7FLX - chains A and B; structure by X-ray diffraction, 1.75 A resolution.

# Chain A
Name: Pre-mRNA-splicing factor 8
Source organism: Saccharomyces cerevisiae S288C
UniProtKB: P33334 (PRP8_YEAST); residues 1836-2090 here = UniProt positions 1836-2090
Chain sequence (258 residues; row label = number of the first residue in the row):
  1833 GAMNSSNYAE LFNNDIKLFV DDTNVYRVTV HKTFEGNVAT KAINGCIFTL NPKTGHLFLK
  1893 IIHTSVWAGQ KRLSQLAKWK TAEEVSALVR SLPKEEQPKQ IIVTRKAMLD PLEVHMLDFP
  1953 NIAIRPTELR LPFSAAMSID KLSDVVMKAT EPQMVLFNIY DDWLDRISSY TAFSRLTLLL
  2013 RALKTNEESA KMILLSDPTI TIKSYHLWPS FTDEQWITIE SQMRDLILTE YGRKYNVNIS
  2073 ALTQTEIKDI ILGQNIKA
Disordered / not traced: 2070-2090
Differences from the reference sequence: expression tag (1833-1835)
Small-molecule neighbours: 2-chlorobenzohydrazide (5G1): Leu1988, Phe1989, Asn1990, Asp1993, Tyr2037, His2038, Leu2039
Swiss-Prot annotation at these positions:
  - mutagenesis: Asp1853 (D1853A: Alters protein folding. Severely impaired growth. Strongly reduced growth at 35 degrees Celsius; when associated with A-1854; D1853N: Reduced growth at 30 degrees Celsius ...), Asp1854 (D1854A: Reduced growth at 30 degrees Celsius. Strongly reduced growth at 16 degrees Celsius. Strongly reduced growth at 35 degrees Celsius; when associated with A-1853 ...), Thr1855 (T1855A: Reduced growth at 30 degrees Celsius. Strongly reduced growth at 16 degrees Celsius), Thr1936 (T1936A: Reduced growth at 30 degrees Celsius. Strongly reduced growth at 16 degrees Celsius), Arg1937 (R1937K: Severely impaired growth. Reduced growth at 30 degrees Celsius. Strongly reduced growth at 16 degrees Celsius)

# Chain B
Name: A1 cistron-splicing factor AAR2
Source organism: Saccharomyces cerevisiae S288C
UniProtKB: P32357 (AAR2_YEAST); aligned to UniProt positions 1-317 over residues 1-317
Chain sequence (308 residues; numbered -3 to 317; 13 numbers in that range are skipped by the numbering (no residue carries them; nothing is unmodelled there); the number before each row is that of its first residue; numbers below 1 keep their minus sign (Gly-3 is residue -3)):
    -3 GAMAMNTVPF TSAPIEVTIG IDQYSFNVKE NQPFHGIKDI PIGHVHVIHF QHADNSSMRY
    57 GYWFDCRMGN FYIQYDPKDG LYKMMEERDG AKFENIVHNF KERQMMVSYP KIDEDDTWYN
   117 LTEFVQMDKI RKIVRKDENQ FSYVDSSMTT VQENEL
   166 SSSSSDPAHS LNYTVINFKS REAIRPGHEM EDFLDKSYYL NTVMLQGIFK NSSNYFGELQ
   226 FAFLNAMFFG NYGSSLQWHA MIELICSSAT VPKHMLDKLD EILYYQIKTL PEQYSDILLN
   286 ERVWNICLYS SFQKNSLHNT EKIMENKYPE LL
Disordered / not traced: -3 to 0, 166-169
Differences from the reference sequence: expression tag (-3 to 0); conflict Ser166 (Leu153 in P32357), Ser167 (Lys154 in P32357), Ser170 (Asp in P32357)
Swiss-Prot annotation at these positions:
  - region: Leu261 to Ile282 (Leucine-zipper)
  - modified residue: Ser253 (Phosphoserine), Thr274 (Phosphothreonine)

# How chain A and chain B interact
Residue-residue contacts (15; chain A residue first):
  Gln1907(A) - Met195(B)
  Gln1907(A) - Leu199(B)
  Leu1908(A) - Met195(B)  hydrophobic
  Trp1911(A) - Glu194(B)
  Trp1911(A) - Met195(B)  hydrophobic
  Trp1911(A) - Phe198(B)  hydrophobic
  Asp1942(A) - Lys184(B)  salt bridge
  Glu1945(A) - Lys184(B)  salt bridge
  Val1946(A) - Glu194(B)
  Val1946(A) - Phe198(B)  hydrophobic
  His1947(A) - Glu194(B)
  Leu1949(A) - Lys184(B)
  Leu1949(A) - Ser185(B)
  Leu1949(A) - Arg186(B)
  Asp1950(A) - Arg186(B)  salt bridge
Other interface residues (no listed pair), chain B (8 interface residues in all): Ile189

# In short
9 residues of chain A and 8 residues of chain B are in contact; the contacts include 3 salt bridges. Among the
polar pairs are Asp1942(A)-Lys184(B), Glu1945(A)-Lys184(B) and Asp1950(A)-Arg186(B). Chain A binds
2-chlorobenzohydrazide. Curated annotation (UniProt) lists 5 mutagenesis sites on chain A.
Chain A is Pre-mRNA-splicing factor 8 and chain B is A1 cistron-splicing factor AAR2, both from Saccharomyces
cerevisiae S288C; the structure, PanDDA analysis group deposition -- Aar2/RNaseH in complex with fragment
P05G08 from the F2X-Universal Library, was determined by X-ray diffraction (same publication as 5ST0, 5ST1,
5ST2, 5ST3, 5ST4, 5ST5 and 248 further entries).
